PDB entry 6J2N | electron microscopy, 7.50 A resolution (low resolution: residue-level contacts below are approximate; hydrogen-bond / salt-bridge calls are withheld) | chains 2 and 3 of the 47 polymer chains in the assembly

[Chain 2]
Molecule: Proteasome subunit beta type-2
Source organism: Saccharomyces cerevisiae S288c
Notes: EC 3.4.25.1
Reference sequence: P25043 (PSB2_YEAST); residue numbers follow UniProt; this construct covers 1-261
Sequence (261 residues; numbered 1 to 261; the number before each row is that of its first residue):
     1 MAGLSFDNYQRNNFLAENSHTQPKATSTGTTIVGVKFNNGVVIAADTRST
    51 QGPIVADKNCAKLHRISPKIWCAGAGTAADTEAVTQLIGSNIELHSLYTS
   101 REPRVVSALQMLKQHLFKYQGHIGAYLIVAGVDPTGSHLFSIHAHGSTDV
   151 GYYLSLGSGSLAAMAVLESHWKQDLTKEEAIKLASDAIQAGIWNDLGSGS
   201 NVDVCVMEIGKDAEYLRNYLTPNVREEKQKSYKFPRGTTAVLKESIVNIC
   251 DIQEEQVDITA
Disordered / not traced: 1-29, 256-261
UniProt features mapped onto this chain:
  - active site: Thr30 (Nucleophile)

[Chain 3]
Molecule: Proteasome subunit beta type-3
Source organism: Saccharomyces cerevisiae S288c
Notes: EC 3.4.25.1
Reference sequence: P25451 (PSB3_YEAST); residue numbers follow UniProt; this construct covers 1-205
Sequence (205 residues; numbered 1 to 205; the number before each row is that of its first residue):
     1 MSDPSSINGGIVVAMTGKDCVAIACDLRLGSQSLGVSNKFEKIFHYGHVF
    51 LGITGLATDVTTLNEMFRYKTNLYKLKEERAIEPETFTQLVSSSLYERRF
   101 GPYFVGPVVAGINSKSGKPFIAGFDLIGCIDEAKDFIVSGTASDQLFGMC
   151 ESLYEPNLEPEDLFETISQALLNAADRDALSGWGAVVYIIKKDEVVKRYL
   201 KMRQD
Disordered / not traced: 1
UniProt features mapped onto this chain:
  - modified residue: Ser31 (Phosphoserine)
  - cross-link: Lys70 (Glycyl lysine isopeptide (Lys-Gly) (interchain with G-Cter in ubiquitin))

[Chain 2 / chain 3 interface]
Contacting residue pairs (61):
  Gln51(2) - Asp125(3)
  Gln51(2) - Cys129(3)
  Ile54(2) - Phe147(3)
  Val55(2) - Phe147(3)
  Ala56(2) - Asp131(3)
  Ala56(2) - Phe147(3)
  Asp57(2) - Asp131(3)
  Asp57(2) - Glu132(3)
  Asp57(2) - Ala133(3)
  Lys58(2) - Asp135(3)
  Asn59(2) - Glu132(3)
  Cys60(2) - Glu132(3)
  Ala61(2) - Glu132(3)
  Thr77(2) - Ile127(3)
  Ala78(2) - Cys129(3)
  Ala79(2) - Tyr96(3)
  Ala79(2) - Ile127(3)
  Glu82(2) - Tyr96(3)
  Glu82(2) - Ile130(3)
  Ala83(2) - Tyr96(3)
  His115(2) - Arg99(3)
  Tyr119(2) - Arg99(3)
  His122(2) - Phe100(3)
  Ile123(2) - Arg99(3)
  Arg225(2) - Glu151(3)
  Arg225(2) - Tyr154(3)
  Lys228(2) - Ser152(3)
  Ser231(2) - Glu155(3)
  Lys233(2) - Asp162(3)
  Phe234(2) - Leu153(3)
  Phe234(2) - Glu165(3)
  Phe234(2) - Gln169(3)
  Pro235(2) - Glu165(3)
  Arg236(2) - Asp162(3)
  Thr238(2) - Glu165(3)
  Thr238(2) - Gln169(3)
  Thr239(2) - Glu165(3)
  Thr239(2) - Ser168(3)
  Thr239(2) - Gln169(3)
  Thr239(2) - Leu172(3)
  Thr239(2) - Leu200(3)
  Ala240(2) - Leu200(3)
  Ala240(2) - Lys201(3)
  Val241(2) - Phe164(3)
  Val241(2) - Arg198(3)
  Val241(2) - Tyr199(3)
  Leu242(2) - Tyr199(3)
  Leu242(2) - Lys201(3)
  Lys243(2) - Arg198(3)
  Lys243(2) - Tyr199(3)
  Glu244(2) - Val196(3)
  Glu244(2) - Lys197(3)
  Glu244(2) - Arg198(3)
  Ser245(2) - Val196(3)
  Ser245(2) - Lys197(3)
  Ile246(2) - Val196(3)
  Val247(2) - Val195(3)
  Val247(2) - Lys197(3)
  Ile249(2) - His48(3)
  Ile249(2) - Val195(3)
  Asp251(2) - Lys75(3)
Also at the interface, not in a pair above, chain 2 (43 interface residues in all): Ser49, Val84, Gln86, Leu87, Tyr232, Gly237
Also at the interface, not in a pair above, chain 3 (39 interface residues in all): Gly47, Gln89, Ser93, Asp144, Pro156, Thr166, Glu194

[Summary]
43 residues of chain 2 face 39 of chain 3 across their interface. UniProt lists active-site residue Thr30(2)
on chain 2.
Chain 2 is Proteasome subunit beta type-2 and chain 3 is Proteasome subunit beta type-3, both from
Saccharomyces cerevisiae S288c; the structure, yeast proteasome in substrate-processing state (C3-b), was
determined by electron microscopy together with 6J30, 6J2C, 6J2Q and 6J2X from the same study.
